5U5B - chains A and C of the 3 polymer chains in the assembly; structure by X-ray diffraction, 2.40 A resolution.

== Chain A (and C) ==
Molecule: Designed trimeric coiled coil peptide with two terpyridine side chains
Notes: chain C of this document is another copy of the same molecule, construct and numbering; everything in this record applies to it too
Sequence (30 residues; numbered 0 to 29; the number before each row is that of its first residue; numbering starts at 0):
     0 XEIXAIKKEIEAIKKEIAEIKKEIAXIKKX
Modified / non-standard residues: ACE (acetyl group) at position 0, 7WJ ((2S)-2-amino-4-[([1~2~,2~2~:2~6~,3~2~-terpyridine]-2~4~-carbonyl)amino]butanoic acid) at position 3, 7WJ ((2S)-2-amino-4-[([1~2~,2~2~:2~6~,3~2~-terpyridine]-2~4~-carbonyl)amino]butanoic acid) at position 25, NH2 (amino group) at position 29
Metal / ion sites: Cu ion site 1: 7WJ_3 (shared with 1 residue of chain B); Cu ion site 2: Glu22 (shared with 7WJ_25(C) of chain C); Cu ion site 3: 7WJ_25 (shared with Glu22(C) of chain C)

== Chain A / chain C interface ==
Residue-residue contacts - 19 pairs, chain A then chain C:
  Glu1(A) with Ile2(C); Lys6(C), salt bridge
  Ile5(A) with Ile5(C), hydrophobic; Ile9(C), hydrophobic
  Glu8(A) with Lys13(C), salt bridge
  Ile12(A) with Ile12(C), hydrophobic; Ile16(C), hydrophobic
  Glu15(A) with Ile16(C); Lys20(C), salt bridge
  Ile19(A) with Ile16(C), hydrophobic; Ile19(C), hydrophobic; Lys20(C); Ile23(C), hydrophobic
  Glu22(A) with Ile23(C)
  Ile23(A) with Ile23(C), hydrophobic
  Ile26(A) with Ile23(C), hydrophobic; Lys28(C)
  Lys27(A) with Lys28(C), hydrogen bond (backbone-side chain)
  Lys28(A) with Lys28(C)
Other interface residues (no listed pair), chain A (15 interface residues in all): Ile2, Ile9, Ile16, NH2_29

== In short ==
The interface between chain A and chain C involves 15 residues on one side and 11 on the other, with 1
hydrogen bond and 3 salt bridges. Polar pairs include Glu1(A)-Lys6(C), Glu8(A)-Lys13(C) and Glu15(A)-Lys20(C).
Both chains are Designed trimeric coiled coil peptide with two terpyridine side chains. Entry 5U5B (Coiled
Coil Peptide Metal Coordination Framework: Trimer Fold) was determined by X-ray diffraction together with
5U59, 5U5A and 5U5C from the same study.
